7TJT - chains E and G of the 7 polymer chains in the assembly; structure by electron microscopy, 3.20 A resolution.

# Chain E
Protein: ATP synthase subunit beta
Organism: Saccharomyces cerevisiae
Notes: EC 7.1.2.2
UniProt: P00830 (ATPB_YEAST); residues 1-478 here correspond to UniProt positions 34-511 (UniProt number = residue number + 33)
Chain sequence (478 residues; each row starts with the number of its first residue):
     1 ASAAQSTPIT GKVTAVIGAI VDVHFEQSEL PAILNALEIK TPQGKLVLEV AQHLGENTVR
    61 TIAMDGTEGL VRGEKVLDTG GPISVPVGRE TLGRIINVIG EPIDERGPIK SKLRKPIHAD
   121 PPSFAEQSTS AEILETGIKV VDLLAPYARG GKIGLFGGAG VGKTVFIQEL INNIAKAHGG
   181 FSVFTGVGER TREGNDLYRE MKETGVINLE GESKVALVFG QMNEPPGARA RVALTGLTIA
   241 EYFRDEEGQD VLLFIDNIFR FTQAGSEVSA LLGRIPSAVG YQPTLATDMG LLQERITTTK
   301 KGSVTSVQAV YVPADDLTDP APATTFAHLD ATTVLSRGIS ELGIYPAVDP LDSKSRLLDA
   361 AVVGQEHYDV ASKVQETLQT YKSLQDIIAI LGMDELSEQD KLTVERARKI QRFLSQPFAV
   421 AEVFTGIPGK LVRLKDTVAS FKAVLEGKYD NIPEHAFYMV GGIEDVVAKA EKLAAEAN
Unresolved in the structure: 1-7, 476-478
Curated features (UniProtKB/Swiss-Prot):
  - binding site (ATP): G157 to T164
  - modified residue: T79 (Phosphothreonine), T204 (Phosphothreonine), S340 (Phosphoserine)

# Chain G
Protein: ATP synthase subunit gamma
Organism: Saccharomyces cerevisiae
UniProt: P38077 (ATPG_YEAST); residues 1-278 here correspond to UniProt positions 34-311 (UniProt number = residue number + 33)
Chain sequence (278 residues; numbered 1 to 278; the number before each row is that of its first residue):
     1 ATLKEVEMRL KSIKNIEKIT KTMKIVASTR LSKAEKAKIS AKKMDEAEQL FYKNAETKNL
    61 DVEATETGAP KELIVAITSD KGLCGSIHSQ LAKAVRRHLN DQPNADIVTI GDKIKMQLLR
   121 THPNNIKLSI NGIGKDAPTF QESALIADKL LSVMKAGTYP KISIFYNDPV SSLSFEPSEK
   181 PIFNAKTIEQ SPSFGKFEID TDANVPRDLF EYTLANQMLT AMAQGYAAEI SARRNAMDNA
   241 SKNAGDMINR YSILYNRTRQ AVITNELVDI ITGASSLG
Unresolved in the structure: 60-70, 192-203, 277-278

# Interface between chain E and chain G
Pairs across the interface (12; chain E residue first):
  P276(E) with L267(G), hydrophobic; I271(G)
  A278(E) with T264(G)
  V279(E) with I263(G), hydrophobic; T264(G), hydrogen bond (backbone-side chain)
  G280(E) with L267(G)
  D316(E) with N256(G), hydrogen bond; R259(G), salt bridge; Q260(G), hydrogen bond
  T318(E) with Q260(G), hydrogen bond
  D319(E) with R259(G), salt bridge; Q260(G)
Other interface residues (no listed pair), chain E (12 interface residues in all): I275, S277, A314, P320, I390
Other interface residues (no listed pair), chain G (8 interface residues in all): R234

# In short
Chain E and chain G form an interface of 12 and 8 residues respectively; the contacts include 4 hydrogen bonds
and 2 salt bridges. Polar pairs include D316(E)-R259(G), D319(E)-R259(G) and V279(E)-T264(G). UniProt lists 8
ATP-binding residues on chain E.
Here chain E is ATP synthase subunit beta and chain G is ATP synthase subunit gamma, both from Saccharomyces
cerevisiae. Entry 7TJT (Yeast ATP synthase F1 region State 1-3catalytic beta_tight open without exogenous ATP)
was determined by electron microscopy together with 7TJS, 7TJU, 7TJV, 7TJW, 7TJX, 7TJY and 30 further entries
from the same study.
